Entry 7XKH (electron microscopy, 3.10 A resolution); this record covers chains A and G of the 8 polymer chains in the assembly.

[Chain A]
Molecule: ATP synthase subunit alpha
Organism: Bacillus sp. PS3
Notes: EC 7.1.2.2
UniProtKB: A0A0M3VGF9 (A0A0M3VGF9_BACP3); residues 1-502 here = UniProt positions 1-502
Amino-acid sequence (502 residues; row label = number of the first residue in the row):
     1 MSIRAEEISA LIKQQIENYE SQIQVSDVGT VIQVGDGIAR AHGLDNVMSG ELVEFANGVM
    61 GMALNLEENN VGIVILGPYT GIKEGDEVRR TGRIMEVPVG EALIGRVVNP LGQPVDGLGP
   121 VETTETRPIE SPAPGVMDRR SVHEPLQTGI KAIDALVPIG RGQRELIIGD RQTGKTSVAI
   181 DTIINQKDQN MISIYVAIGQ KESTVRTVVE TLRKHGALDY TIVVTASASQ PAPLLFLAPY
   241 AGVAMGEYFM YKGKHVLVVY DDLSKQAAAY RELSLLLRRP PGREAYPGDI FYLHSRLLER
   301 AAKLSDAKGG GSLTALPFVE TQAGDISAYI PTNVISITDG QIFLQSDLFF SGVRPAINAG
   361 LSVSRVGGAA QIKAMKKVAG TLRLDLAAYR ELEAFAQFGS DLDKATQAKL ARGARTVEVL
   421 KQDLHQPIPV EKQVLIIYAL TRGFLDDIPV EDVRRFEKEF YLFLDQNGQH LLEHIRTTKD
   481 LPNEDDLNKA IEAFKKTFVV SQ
Not modelled in the structure: 1-23, 502
Sequence notes: conflict P132 (Arg in A0A0M3VGF9), S193 (Cys in A0A0M3VGF9), F463 (Trp in A0A0M3VGF9)

[Chain G]
Molecule: ATP synthase gamma chain
Organism: Bacillus sp. PS3
UniProtKB: A0A0M4TPJ7 (A0A0M4TPJ7_BACP3); numbering as in UniProt (aligned over 1-285)
Amino-acid sequence (285 residues; each row starts with the number of its first residue):
     1 MASLRDIKTR INATKKTSQI TKAMEMVSTS KLNRAEQNAK SFVPYMEKIQ EVVANVALGA
    61 GGASHPMLVS RPVKKTGYLV ITSDRGLAGA YNSNVLRLVY QTIQKRHASP DEYAIIVIGR
   121 VGLSFFRKRN MPVILDITRL PDQPSFADIK EIARKTVGLF ADGTFDELYM YYNHYVSAIQ
   181 QEVTERKLLP LTDLAENKQR TVYEFEPSQE EILDVLLPQY AESLIYGALL DAKASEHAAR
   241 MTAMKNATDN ANELIRTLTL SYNRARQAAI TQEITEIVAG ANALQ
Not modelled in the structure: 1, 285

[Chain A / chain G interface]
Pairs across the interface (9):
  R278(A) - L284(G)
  G282(A) - I274(G)
  R283(A) - I270(G)
  R283(A) - I274(G)
  F395(A) - Q19(G)
  F395(A) - A23(G)  hydrophobic
  F395(A) - M26(G)  hydrophobic
  D401(A) - S30(G)
  D401(A) - R34(G)  salt bridge
Also at the interface, not in a pair above, chain A (11 interface residues in all): P281, E284, A285, A394, F398, L402
Also at the interface, not in a pair above, chain G (13 interface residues in all): I20, K22, V27, I277, A281

[Overview]
The interface between chain A and chain G involves 11 residues on one side and 13 on the other; the contacts
include 1 salt bridge. Its one salt-bridged contact is D401(A)-R34(G).
Here chain A is ATP synthase subunit alpha and chain G is ATP synthase gamma chain, both from Bacillus sp.
PS3. Entry 7XKH (Nucleotide-depleted F1 domain of FoF1-ATPase from Bacillus PS3, state1) was determined by
electron microscopy together with 7XKO, 7XKP, 7XKQ and 7XKR from the same study.
